1EWE - chains A and B of the 4 polymer chains in the assembly; structure by X-ray diffraction, 2.60 A resolution.

[Chain A (and B)]
Molecule: Fructose 1,6-bisphosphate aldolase
From: Oryctolagus cuniculus
Notes: EC 4.1.2.13; chain B of this document is another copy of the same molecule, construct and numbering; everything in this record applies to it too
Reference sequence: P00883 (ALDOA_RABIT); residue numbers follow UniProt; this construct covers 1-363
Chain sequence (363 residues; each row starts with the number of its first residue):
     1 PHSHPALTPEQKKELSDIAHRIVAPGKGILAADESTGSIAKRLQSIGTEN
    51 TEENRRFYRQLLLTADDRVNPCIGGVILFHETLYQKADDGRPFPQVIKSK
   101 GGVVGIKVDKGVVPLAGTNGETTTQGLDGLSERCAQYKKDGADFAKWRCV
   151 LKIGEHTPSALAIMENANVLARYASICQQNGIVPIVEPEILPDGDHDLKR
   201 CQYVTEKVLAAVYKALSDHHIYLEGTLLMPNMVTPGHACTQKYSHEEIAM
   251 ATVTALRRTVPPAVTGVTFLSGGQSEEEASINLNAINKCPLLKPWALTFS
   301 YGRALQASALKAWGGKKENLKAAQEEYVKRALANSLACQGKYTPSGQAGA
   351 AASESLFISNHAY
Construct notes: engineered mutation M229 (Lys in P00883)
What the authors report for this chain:
  - contacts within the chain: M229-L270
  - conformationally variable residues (order/disorder transition): P344 to Y363
  - mutagenesis - K229M: abolished catalytic activity on Fru-P2
  - catalytic residues: E187, E189
  - mutagenesis - E189Q: decreased catalytic activity
  - mutagenesis - E189A: unchanged catalytic activity

[How chain A and chain B interact]
Contacting residue pairs (46; chain A residue first):
  H2(A) - H156(B)
  H4(A) - G117(B)
  H4(A) - T118(B)
  H4(A) - N119(B)
  A6(A) - G117(B)
  K110(A) - D128(B)  salt bridge
  L115(A) - R172(B)
  A116(A) - S175(B)
  A116(A) - Q179(B)
  A116(A) - H219(B)
  A116(A) - H220(B)
  G117(A) - H4(B)
  G117(A) - A6(B)
  G117(A) - H220(B)
  N119(A) - H4(B)  hydrogen bond
  T123(A) - R172(B)
  Q125(A) - D128(B)
  Q125(A) - G129(B)  hydrogen bond (side chain-backbone)
  G126(A) - D128(B)  hydrogen bond (backbone-side chain)
  L127(A) - Q125(B)
  L127(A) - D128(B)  hydrogen bond (backbone-side chain)
  D128(A) - K110(B)  salt bridge
  D128(A) - Q125(B)
  D128(A) - G126(B)  hydrogen bond (side chain-backbone)
  D128(A) - L127(B)  hydrogen bond (side chain-backbone)
  D128(A) - D128(B)  hydrogen bond (side chain-backbone)
  G129(A) - Q125(B)  hydrogen bond (backbone-side chain)
  H156(A) - H2(B)
  L161(A) - D218(B)
  L161(A) - H219(B)
  L161(A) - H220(B)
  M164(A) - H219(B)
  E165(A) - N168(B)
  E165(A) - R172(B)
  N168(A) - E165(B)  hydrogen bond
  R172(A) - L115(B)
  R172(A) - T123(B)
  R172(A) - E165(B)
  S175(A) - A116(B)
  Q179(A) - A116(B)
  D218(A) - L161(B)
  H219(A) - L161(B)
  H219(A) - E165(B)  salt bridge
  H220(A) - A116(B)
  H220(A) - G117(B)
  H220(A) - L161(B)
Other interface residues (no listed pair), chain A (27 interface residues in all): V113, E155
Other interface residues (no listed pair), chain B (26 interface residues in all): M164

[Overview]
Chain A and chain B form an interface of 27 and 26 residues respectively; the contacts include 9 hydrogen
bonds and 3 salt bridges. Polar contacts include K110(A)-D128(B), H219(A)-E165(B) and N119(A)-H4(B). From the
paper: catalytic residues E187(A) and E189(A); K229M of chain A abolishes catalytic activity on Fru-P2; 3
substitutions were tested in all.
Chain A and chain B are both Fructose 1,6-bisphosphate aldolase (Oryctolagus cuniculus); the structure,
Fructose 1,6-Bisphosphate Aldolase from Rabbit Muscle, was determined by X-ray diffraction together with 1EWD,
1EX5 and 3B8D from the same study.
